9E89 - chains A and H of the 3 polymer chains in the assembly; structure by electron microscopy, 3.50 A resolution.

Chain A:
Molecule: Capsid protein
From: Canine parvovirus 2b
Reference sequence: B8X1I1 (B8X1I1_PAVC); residues 1-584 here = UniProt positions 1-584
Amino-acid sequence (584 residues; each row starts with the number of its first residue):
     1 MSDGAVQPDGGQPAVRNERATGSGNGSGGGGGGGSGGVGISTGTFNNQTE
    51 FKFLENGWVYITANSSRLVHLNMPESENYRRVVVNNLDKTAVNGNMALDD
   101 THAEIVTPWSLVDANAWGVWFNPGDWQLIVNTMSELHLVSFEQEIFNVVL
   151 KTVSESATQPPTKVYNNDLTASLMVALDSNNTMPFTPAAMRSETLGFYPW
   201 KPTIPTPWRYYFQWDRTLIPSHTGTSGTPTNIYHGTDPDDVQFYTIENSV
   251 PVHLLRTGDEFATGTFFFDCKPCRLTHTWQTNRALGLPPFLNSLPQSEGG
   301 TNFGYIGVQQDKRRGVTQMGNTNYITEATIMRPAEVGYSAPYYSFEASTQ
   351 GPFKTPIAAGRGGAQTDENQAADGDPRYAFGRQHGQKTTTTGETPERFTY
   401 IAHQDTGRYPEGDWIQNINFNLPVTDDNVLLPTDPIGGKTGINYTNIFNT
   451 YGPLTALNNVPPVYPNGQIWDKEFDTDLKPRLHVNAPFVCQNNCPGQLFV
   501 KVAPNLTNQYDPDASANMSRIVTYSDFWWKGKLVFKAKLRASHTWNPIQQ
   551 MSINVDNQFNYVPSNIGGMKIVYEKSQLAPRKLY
Disordered / not traced: 1-36
Construct notes: conflict Y60 (Glu in B8X1I1), E104 (Gln in B8X1I1), Q509 (Glu in B8X1I1)
Cystine bridges: C490-C494

Chain H:
Molecule: Heavy-chain of scFv clone 2
From: Canis lupus familiaris
Notes: antibody fragment or engineered binder
Amino-acid sequence (130 residues; row label = number of the first residue in the row):
     1 EVQLVESGGDLVKPGGSLRLSCEASGFTFSNYHMAWVRQAPGKGLQWVAN
    51 IDSGGFTTNYVDAVRGRFTVSRDNGALYLQMNGLRVEDTAVYYCATMKTT
   101 YCIDENCNSFQAGRGVFDNWGQGTLVTVSS
Cystine bridges: C22-C94, C102-C107

Interface between chain A and chain H:
Pairs across the interface (26; chain A residue first):
  V83(A) with F110(H), hydrophobic
  N85(A) with T100(H), hydrogen bond; F110(H)
  L87(A) with T100(H); F110(H), hydrophobic; Q111(H); A112(H)
  D88(A) with N31(H); H33(H), hydrogen bond (backbone-side chain); S53(H), hydrogen bond; T99(H)
  K89(A) with S53(H); F56(H)
  A91(A) with R114(H)
  V92(A) with H33(H); D52(H); T57(H)
  N95(A) with F56(H)
  N231(A) with Q111(H); A112(H), hydrogen bond (backbone-backbone)
  I232(A) with S109(H); F110(H)
  Y233(A) with N108(H); S109(H), hydrogen bond (backbone-side chain); F110(H), hydrogen bond (backbone-backbone)
  H234(A) with S109(H)
Interface residues without a listed pair, chain A (15 interface residues in all): L98, T228, G235
Interface residues without a listed pair, chain H (16 interface residues in all): S30, I103

In short:
Chain A and chain H form an interface of 15 and 16 residues respectively; the contacts include 6 hydrogen
bonds. Polar pairs include N85(A)-T100(H), D88(A)-H33(H) and D88(A)-S53(H).
Chain A is Capsid protein (Canine parvovirus 2b) and chain H is Heavy-chain of scFv clone 2 (Canis lupus
familiaris); the structure, CPV2a capsid complexed with scFv2, was determined by electron microscopy together
with 9E60 and 9E8D from the same study.
